5NC6 - chains C and D of the 4 polymer chains in the assembly; structure by X-ray diffraction, 2.80 A resolution.

# Chain C (and D)
Name: Peptidoglycan N-acetylglucosamine deacetylase
Source organism: Bacillus cereus
Notes: chain D of this document is another copy of the same molecule, construct and numbering; everything in this record applies to it too
Reference sequence: A0A0A3VTA3 (A0A0A3VTA3_BACCE); residues 1-273 here = UniProt positions 1-273
Sequence (273 residues; numbered 1 to 273; the number before each row is that of its first residue):
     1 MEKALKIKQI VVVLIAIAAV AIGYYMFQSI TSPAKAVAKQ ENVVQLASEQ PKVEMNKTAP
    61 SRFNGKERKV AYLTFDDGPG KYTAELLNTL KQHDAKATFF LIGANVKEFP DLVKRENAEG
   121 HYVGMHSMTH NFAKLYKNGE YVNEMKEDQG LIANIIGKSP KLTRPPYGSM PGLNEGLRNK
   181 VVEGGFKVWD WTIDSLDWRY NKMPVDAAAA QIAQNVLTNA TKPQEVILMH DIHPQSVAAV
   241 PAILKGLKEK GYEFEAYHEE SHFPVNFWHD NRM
Unresolved in the structure: 1-67
Bound ions: Zn2+: D77, H126, H130 (together with acetate ion)

# How chain C and chain D interact
Residue-residue contacts (18; chain C residue first):
  M170(C) with K202(D); M203(D); P204(D)
  E175(C) with Y82(D); I232(D); H233(D), salt bridge
  R178(C) with V205(D)
  N179(C) with K81(D); Y82(D), hydrogen bond
  E183(C) with K81(D), salt bridge
  F267(C) with P204(D)
  W268(C) with N201(D); K202(D); M203(D); P204(D); V205(D), hydrogen bond (backbone-backbone)
  H269(C) with P204(D); D206(D), salt bridge
Interface residues without a listed pair, chain C (9 interface residues in all): R272
Interface residues without a listed pair, chain D (12 interface residues in all): P234, Q235

# Summary
9 residues of chain C face 12 of chain D across their interface; the contacts include 2 hydrogen bonds and 3
salt bridges. Polar contacts include E175(C)-H233(D), E183(C)-K81(D) and H269(C)-D206(D). D77(C), H126(C) and
H130(C) form the Zn2+ site.
Both chains are Peptidoglycan N-acetylglucosamine deacetylase (Bacillus cereus). Entry 5NC6 (Crystal structure
of the polysaccharide deacetylase Bc1974 from Bacillus cereus in complex with
(E)-N-hydroxy-3-(naphthalen-1-yl)prop-2-enamide) was determined by X-ray diffraction.
